6RAZ - chains 5 and 3 of the 13 polymer chains in the assembly; structure by electron microscopy, 4.46 A resolution (low resolution: residue-level contacts below are approximate; hydrogen-bond / salt-bridge calls are withheld).

[Chain 5]
Protein: DNA replication licensing factor Mcm5
Source organism: Drosophila melanogaster
Notes: EC 3.6.4.12
UniProt: Q9VGW6 (MCM5_DROME); numbering as in UniProt; present here: 1-405, 412-733
Chain sequence (733 residues; numbered 1 to 733 plus 4 insertion-coded residues; 4 numbers in that range are skipped by the numbering (no residue carries them; nothing is unmodelled there); the number before each row is that of its first residue; a row labelled like 409A-409D holds insertion residues (409A, then the next letters in order)):
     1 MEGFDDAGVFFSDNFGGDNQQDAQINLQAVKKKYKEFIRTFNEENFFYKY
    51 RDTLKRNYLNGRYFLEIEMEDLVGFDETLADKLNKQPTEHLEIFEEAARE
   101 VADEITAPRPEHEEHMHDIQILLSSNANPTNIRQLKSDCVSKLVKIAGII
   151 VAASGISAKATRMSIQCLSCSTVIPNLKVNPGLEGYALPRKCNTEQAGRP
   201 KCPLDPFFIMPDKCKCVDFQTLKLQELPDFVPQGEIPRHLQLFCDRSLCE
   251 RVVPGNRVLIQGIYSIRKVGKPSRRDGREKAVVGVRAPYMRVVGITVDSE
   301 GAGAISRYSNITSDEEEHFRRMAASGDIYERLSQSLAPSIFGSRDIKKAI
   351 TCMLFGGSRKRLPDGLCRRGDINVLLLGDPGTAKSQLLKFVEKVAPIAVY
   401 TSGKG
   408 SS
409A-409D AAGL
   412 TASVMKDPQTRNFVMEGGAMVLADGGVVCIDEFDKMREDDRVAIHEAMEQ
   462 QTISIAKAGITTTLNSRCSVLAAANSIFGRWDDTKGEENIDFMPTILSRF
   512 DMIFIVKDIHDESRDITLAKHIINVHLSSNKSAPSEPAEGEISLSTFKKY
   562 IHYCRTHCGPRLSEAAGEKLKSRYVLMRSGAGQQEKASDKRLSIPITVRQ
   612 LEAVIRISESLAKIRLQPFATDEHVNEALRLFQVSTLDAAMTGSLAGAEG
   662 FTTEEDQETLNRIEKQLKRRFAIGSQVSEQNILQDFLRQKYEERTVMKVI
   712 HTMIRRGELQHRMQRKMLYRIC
Disordered / not traced: 1-18, 125-127, 178-185, 272-280, 309-311, 395, 409A-409D, 413-417, 577-605, 614, 653-733
Disulfides: Cys192-Cys202
Small-molecule neighbours:
  - ADP (adenosine-5'-diphosphate): Ile340, Phe341, Asp379, Pro380, Gly381, Thr382, Ala383, Lys384, Ser385, Gln386, Asn486, Leu529, His532, Ile533
  - ATP (adenosine-5'-triphosphate): Arg369, His456, Glu460, Gln461, Ser509, Arg510, Glu613
Reported in the primary citation:
  - catalytic residues: Arg510 (citing earlier work)
  - mutagenesis - R510A: decreased catalytic activity

[Chain 3]
Protein: DNA replication licensing factor Mcm3
Source organism: Drosophila melanogaster
Notes: EC 3.6.4.12
UniProt: Q9XYU1 (MCM3_DROME); residues 1-819 here = UniProt positions 1-819
Chain sequence (819 residues; row label = number of the first residue in the row):
     1 MAHEGEQFIKDIQREYVDFLDDEEDQGIYAGHVKDMIAEKSKRLIVNVND
    51 LKRKNPQRALGLLSNAADEQLAFGRALKEYASTVDPGYAKMHEDLFVGFE
   101 GCFGNRHVTPRSLTSIYLGNMVCVEGIVTKVSLIRPKVVRSVHYCPNTRK
   151 VMERKYTDLTSFEAVPSGAAYPTKDEDGNLLETEYGLSVYKDHQTLTIQE
   201 MPEKAPAGQLPRSVDIVCDDDLVDRCKPGDRVQIVGSYRCLPGKRGGYTS
   251 GTFRTVLLANNISLLSKESNLDISREDIMLCKKLAKNNDIFELLSKSLAP
   301 SIHGHAYVKQAILCLLLGGVEKILPNGTRLRGDINVLLIGDPSVAKSQLL
   351 RYVLNTAPRAIPTTGRGSSGVGLTAAVTTDQETGERRLEAGAMVLADRGV
   401 VCIDEFDKMSDIDRTAIHEVMEQGRVTISKAGIHASLNARCSVLAAANPV
   451 YGRYDQYKTPMENIGLQDSLLSRFDLLFVMLDVIDSDVDQMISDHVVRMH
   501 RYRNPKEADGEPLSMGSSYADSLSFVSSSEEKKDTEVYEKYDALLHGKSR
   551 QRHEKILSVEFMRKYIHIAKCMKPKLGEQACEAIANEYSRLRSQEAVETD
   601 VARTQPITARTLETLIRLSTAHARARMSKSVTIDDAHAAIELVQFAYFKK
   651 VLDKDRPSKRRRNSGSDAEDDNGEASSQRSPSRRSKRTRTATVGADSDEE
   701 DIEPPQPDAGDLTRRETRRSLPARSVAMLMASPSSEEQSVATSTTEPAII
   751 SDARLGEFKNNLQRLFREAREQSLALARITTAINVGSQEPFTAGEIEAAV
   801 HRMTEDNQIMVADDIVFLI
Disordered / not traced: 1-3, 101-105, 207-209, 247-251, 269-270, 303, 306-307, 339, 344, 508-537, 644-819
Small-molecule neighbours:
  - ATP (adenosine-5'-triphosphate), molecule 1: Ser301, Ile302, Pro342, Ser343, Ala345, Lys346, Ser347, Gln348, Asp404, Ala447
  - ATP, molecule 2: Leu330, His418, Glu422, Arg473, Arg610, Glu613
Reported in the primary citation:
  - catalytic residues: Arg473 (citing earlier work)
  - mutagenesis - R473A: abolished catalytic activity

[Interface between chain 5 and chain 3]
Pairs across the interface (66):
  Ser154(5) - Arg212(3)
  Gly155(5) - Arg212(3)
  Ile156(5) - Arg111(3)
  Ile156(5) - Arg212(3)
  Ala158(5) - Phe253(3)
  Lys159(5) - Arg245(3)
  Leu177(5) - Arg245(3)
  Phe208(5) - Val165(3)
  Phe208(5) - Pro166(3)
  Ile209(5) - Glu163(3)
  Ile209(5) - Leu241(3)
  Met210(5) - Glu163(3)
  Pro211(5) - Glu163(3)
  Pro211(5) - Cys240(3)
  Asp212(5) - Ala67(3)
  Asp212(5) - Glu163(3)
  Asp212(5) - Arg239(3)
  Cys214(5) - Leu118(3)
  Lys215(5) - Leu118(3)
  Cys216(5) - Ser115(3)
  Cys216(5) - Leu118(3)
  Val217(5) - Ser115(3)
  Asp218(5) - Thr114(3)
  Asp218(5) - Ser115(3)
  Phe219(5) - Thr252(3)
  Phe243(5) - Arg245(3)
  Glu250(5) - Arg111(3)
  Lys360(5) - Glu539(3)
  Lys360(5) - Lys540(3)
  Leu362(5) - Ser301(3)
  Asp364(5) - Leu298(3)
  Asp364(5) - Pro300(3)
  Asp364(5) - Ser301(3)
  Asp364(5) - Tyr352(3)
  Gly365(5) - Leu298(3)
  Gly365(5) - Tyr352(3)
  Leu366(5) - Ser301(3)
  Arg368(5) - Arg503(3)
  Arg422(5) - Lys130(3)
  Phe424(5) - Gln381(3)
  Val453(5) - Glu405(3)
  His456(5) - Asp404(3)
  Glu457(5) - Thr364(3)
  Glu460(5) - Ser347(3)
  Gln461(5) - Ser347(3)
  Gln461(5) - Arg351(3)
  Thr463(5) - Arg351(3)
  Ile471(5) - Pro228(3)
  Ile471(5) - Gly229(3)
  Pro505(5) - Asn448(3)
  Cys569(5) - Glu539(3)
  Gly570(5) - Glu539(3)
  Arg572(5) - His500(3)
  Arg572(5) - Arg501(3)
  Arg572(5) - Arg503(3)
  Arg572(5) - Asn504(3)
  Arg572(5) - Lys540(3)
  Ser574(5) - Arg501(3)
  Glu575(5) - Arg501(3)
  Thr608(5) - Ile484(3)
  Val609(5) - Ile484(3)
  Leu612(5) - Val496(3)
  Leu612(5) - His500(3)
  Ile616(5) - His500(3)
  Ile616(5) - Arg503(3)
  Glu620(5) - Arg503(3)
Other interface residues (no listed pair), chain 5 (55 interface residues in all): Ala153, Ser157, Asn423, Ala467, Lys468, Gly470, Thr506, Ser509, Leu573, Ile607
Other interface residues (no listed pair), chain 3 (51 interface residues in all): Val128, Thr129, Tyr238, Arg254, Thr255, Ser343, Gln348, Arg366, Ser369, Asp380, Leu388, Asp489, Ile492, Val497

[In short]
Chain 5 and chain 3 form an interface of 55 and 51 residues respectively. One ATP molecule is bound between
chain 5 and chain 3. Ligands of chain 5: ADP. Bound to chain 3: ATP. From the paper: catalytic residues
Arg510(5) and Arg473(3); R510A of chain 5 reduces catalytic activity.
Here chain 5 is DNA replication licensing factor Mcm5 and chain 3 is DNA replication licensing factor Mcm3,
both from Drosophila melanogaster. Entry 6RAZ (D. melanogaster CMG-DNA, State 2B) was determined by electron
microscopy (same publication as 6RAW, 6RAX and 6RAY).
